PDB entry 5J79 | X-ray diffraction, 2.69 A resolution | chains A and B

# Chain A (and B)
Molecule: Receptor-interacting serine/threonine-protein kinase 2
Source organism: Homo sapiens
Notes: EC 2.7.11.1, 2.7.10.2; chain B of this document is another copy of the same molecule, construct and numbering; everything in this record applies to it too
UniProt: O43353 (RIPK2_HUMAN); residues 1-310 here = UniProt positions 1-310
Sequence (326 residues; each row starts with the number of its first residue; numbers below 1 keep their minus sign (Met-15 is residue -15)):
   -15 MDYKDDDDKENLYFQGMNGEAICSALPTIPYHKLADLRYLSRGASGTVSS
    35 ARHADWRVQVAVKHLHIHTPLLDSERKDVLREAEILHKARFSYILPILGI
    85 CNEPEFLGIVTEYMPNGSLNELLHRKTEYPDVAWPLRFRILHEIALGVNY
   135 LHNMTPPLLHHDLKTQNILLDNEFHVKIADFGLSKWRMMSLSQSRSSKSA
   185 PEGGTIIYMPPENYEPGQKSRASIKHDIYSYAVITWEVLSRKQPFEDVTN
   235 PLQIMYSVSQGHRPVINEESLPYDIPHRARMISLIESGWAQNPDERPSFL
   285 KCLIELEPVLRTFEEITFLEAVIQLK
Disordered / not traced: -15 to 1, 50-59, 173-182, 201-206 (chain B: -15 to 4, 50-59, 173-187, 203-206)
Sequence notes: initiating methionine (-15); expression tag (-14 to 0)
Residues lining bound ligands: 6GE (4-methyl-3-{[6-(methylsulfonyl)quinolin-4-yl]amino}phenol): Leu24, Ser25, Val32, Ala45, Val46, Lys47, Glu66, Leu70, Leu79, Ile93, Thr95, Glu96, Tyr97, Met98, Glu105, Leu153, Ala163, Asp164, Phe165

# How chain A and chain B interact
Contacting residue pairs (63; chain A residue first):
  Asn2(A) - Ala9(B)
  Asn2(A) - Leu10(B)
  Asn2(A) - Pro11(B)
  Asn2(A) - Thr12(B)
  Gly3(A) - Leu10(B)  hydrogen bond (backbone-backbone)
  Gly3(A) - Thr12(B)
  Ile6(A) - Ser8(B)
  Ile6(A) - Ala9(B)
  Ile6(A) - Leu10(B)  hydrogen bond (backbone-backbone)
  Ile6(A) - Glu68(B)
  Cys7(A) - Ser8(B)
  Cys7(A) - His71(B)
  Cys7(A) - Lys72(B)
  Ser8(A) - Ile6(B)
  Ser8(A) - Cys7(B)
  Ser8(A) - Ser8(B)  hydrogen bond (backbone-backbone)
  Ser8(A) - His71(B)  hydrogen bond (side chain-backbone)
  Ser8(A) - Lys72(B)
  Ala9(A) - Ile6(B)
  Leu10(A) - Ile6(B)  hydrogen bond (backbone-backbone)
  Asp39(A) - Asn133(B)  hydrogen bond (backbone-side chain)
  Asp39(A) - Asn137(B)
  Trp40(A) - Leu130(B)
  Trp40(A) - Asn133(B)
  Trp40(A) - Tyr134(B)
  Arg41(A) - Leu130(B)
  Arg41(A) - Leu284(B)
  Arg41(A) - Leu287(B)
  Arg41(A) - Glu291(B)  salt bridge
  Val42(A) - Phe75(B)  hydrophobic
  Val42(A) - Leu130(B)  hydrophobic
  Glu68(A) - Ile6(B)
  His71(A) - Ile6(B)
  His71(A) - Cys7(B)
  His71(A) - Ser8(B)  hydrogen bond (backbone-side chain)
  Lys72(A) - Cys7(B)
  Arg74(A) - Arg74(B)
  Phe75(A) - Leu82(B)  hydrophobic
  Ser76(A) - Glu96(B)  hydrogen bond
  Glu96(A) - Ser76(B)  hydrogen bond
  Arg123(A) - Glu157(B)  salt bridge
  Leu130(A) - Trp40(B)
  Leu130(A) - Arg41(B)
  Asn133(A) - Asp39(B)  hydrogen bond (side chain-backbone)
  Asn133(A) - Trp40(B)
  Tyr134(A) - Trp40(B)
  Asn137(A) - Asp39(B)
  Asn156(A) - Glu299(B)  hydrogen bond
  Glu157(A) - Arg123(B)  salt bridge
  Glu157(A) - Glu157(B)
  Glu157(A) - His159(B)  salt bridge
  His159(A) - Asn156(B)  hydrogen bond
  His159(A) - Glu157(B)  salt bridge
  Leu287(A) - Arg41(B)
  Glu291(A) - Arg41(B)  salt bridge
  Ile300(A) - Ile307(B)  hydrophobic
  Ile300(A) - Lys310(B)
  Leu303(A) - Glu157(B)
  Leu303(A) - Lys310(B)
  Glu304(A) - Ile307(B)
  Ile307(A) - Ile307(B)  hydrophobic
  Lys310(A) - Glu299(B)
  Lys310(A) - Leu303(B)
Also at the interface, not in a pair above, chain A (43 interface residues in all): Glu4, Pro11, Leu64, Ala67, Tyr77, Leu82, Ile84, Leu284, Ile288, Val306
Also at the interface, not in a pair above, chain B (40 interface residues in all): Ala38, Val42, Tyr77, Asn86, Ile288, Ile300, Val306

# Summary
The interface between chain A and chain B involves 43 residues on one side and 40 on the other; the contacts
include 12 hydrogen bonds and 6 salt bridges. Polar pairs include Arg41(A)-Glu291(B), Arg123(A)-Glu157(B) and
Glu157(A)-His159(B). Bound to chain A: compound 6GE.
Both chains are Receptor-interacting serine/threonine-protein kinase 2 (Homo sapiens). Entry 5J79 (The
identification and pharmacological characterization of
6-(tert-butylsulfonyl)-N-(5-fluoro-1H-indazol-3-yl)quinolin-4-amine (GSK583), a highly potent and selective
inhibitor of RIP2 ...) was determined by X-ray diffraction, deposited together with 5J7B.
